6RPB - chains C and E of the 5 polymer chains in the assembly; structure by X-ray diffraction, 2.50 A resolution.

[Chain C]
Protein: Heteroclitic NY-ESO-1 157-165 peptide
Amino-acid sequence (9 residues; row label = number of the first residue in the row):
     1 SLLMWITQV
From the paper describing this entry:
  - mutagenesis - M4Q: unchanged signaling in response to NYES1
  - mutagenesis - M4Q: unchanged signaling with T-cell receptor alpha chain
  - mutagenesis - M4Q: unchanged signaling in response to NYES2

[Chain E]
Protein: T-cell receptor beta chain
Organism: Homo sapiens
Amino-acid sequence (244 residues; numbered 0 to 258; 15 numbers in that range are skipped by the numbering (no residue carries them; nothing is unmodelled there); the number before each row is that of its first residue; numbering starts at 0):
     0 MNAGVTQTPK FQVLKTGQSM TLQCAQDMNH
    37 EYMSWYRQDP GMGLRLIHYS VG
    63 AGITDKGEVP
    74 NGYNVSRS
    83 TTEDFPLRLL SAAPSQTSVY FCASSYLN
   112 RDSALDFGPG TRLTVL
   129 EDLKNVFPPE VAVFEPSEAE ISHTQKATLV CLATGFYPDH VELSWWVNGK EVHSGVCTDP
   189 QPLKEQPALN DSRYALSSRL RVSATFWQDP RNHFRCQVQF YGLSENDEWT QDRAKPVTQI
   249 VSAEAWGRAD
Disordered / not traced: 0-2, 257-258
Disulfides: Cys23-Cys104, Cys159-Cys224

[Interface between chain C and chain E]
Residue-residue contacts (9):
  Trp5(C) - Leu109(E)
  Trp5(C) - Asn110(E)
  Trp5(C) - Arg112(E)
  Ile6(C) - Leu109(E)  hydrogen bond (backbone-backbone)
  Ile6(C) - Asn110(E)
  Thr7(C) - Asn110(E)  hydrogen bond
  Gln8(C) - Asn28(E)  hydrogen bond (side chain-backbone)
  Gln8(C) - Glu37(E)  hydrogen bond
  Gln8(C) - Tyr108(E)
Also at the interface, not in a pair above, chain C (5 interface residues in all): Met4
From the paper, about this interface:
  - interface residues, chain C: Ile6(C), Thr7(C), Gln8(C)

[In short]
Chain C and chain E form an interface of 5 and 6 residues respectively, with 4 hydrogen bonds. Polar contacts
include Thr7(C)-Asn110(E), Gln8(C)-Asn28(E) and Gln8(C)-Glu37(E). The paper reports that M4Q of chain C leaves
signaling in response to NYES1 unchanged; interface residues Ile6(C), Thr7(C) and Gln8(C).
Here chain C is Heteroclitic NY-ESO-1 157-165 peptide and chain E is T-cell receptor beta chain (Homo
sapiens). Entry 6RPB (Crystal structure of the T-cell receptor NYE_S1 bound to HLA A2*01-SLLMWITQV) was
determined by X-ray diffraction, deposited together with 6RP9 and 6RPA.
